PDB entry 1KTL | X-ray diffraction, 3.10 A resolution | chains A and B of the 3 polymer chains in the assembly

# Chain A
Molecule: HLA class I histocompatibility antigen, alpha chain
Source organism: Homo sapiens
Reference sequence: P13747 (HLAE_HUMAN); residues 1-274 here correspond to UniProt positions 22-295 (UniProt number = residue number + 21)
Amino-acid sequence (274 residues; numbered 1 to 274; the number before each row is that of its first residue):
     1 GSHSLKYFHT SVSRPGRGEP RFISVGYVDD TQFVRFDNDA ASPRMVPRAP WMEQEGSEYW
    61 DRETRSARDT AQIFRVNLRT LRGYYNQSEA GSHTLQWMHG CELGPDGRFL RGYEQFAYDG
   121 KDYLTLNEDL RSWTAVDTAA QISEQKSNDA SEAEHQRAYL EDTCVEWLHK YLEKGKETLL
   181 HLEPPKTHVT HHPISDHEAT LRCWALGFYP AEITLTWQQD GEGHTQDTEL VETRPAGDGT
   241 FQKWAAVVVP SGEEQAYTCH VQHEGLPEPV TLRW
Sequence notes: engineered mutation Gly107 (Arg128 in P13747); conflict Ala256 (Arg277 in P13747)
UniProt features mapped onto this chain:
  - binding site (a peptide antigen): Tyr7, Glu63, Ser66, Asn77, Tyr84, Ser143, Lys146, Gln156, Tyr159, Tyr171
  - glycosylation: Asn86 (N-linked (GlcNAc...) asparagine)
Disulfides: Cys101-Cys164, Cys203-Cys259
Reported in the primary citation:
  - conformationally variable residues (loop rearrangement): Glu222 to Glu229
  - mutagenesis - R107G: increased expression

# Chain B
Molecule: Beta-2-microglobulin
Source organism: Homo sapiens
Reference sequence: P01884 (B2MG_HUMAN); residues 2-99 here correspond to UniProt positions 22-119 (UniProt number = residue number + 20)
Amino-acid sequence (100 residues; numbered 1 to 99 plus 1 insertion-coded residue; the number before each row is that of its first residue):
     1 M
    1A I
     2 QRTPKIQVYS RHPAENGKSN FLNCYVSGFH PSDIEVDLLK NGERIEKVEH SDLSFSKDWS
    62 FYLLYYTEFT PTEKDEYACR VNHVTLSQPK IVKWDRDM
Sequence notes: cloning artifact (1)
Disulfides: Cys25-Cys80

# Chain A / chain B interface
Contacting residue pairs (56):
  Phe8(A) - Phe56(B)
  His9(A) - Phe56(B)
  Thr10(A) - Phe56(B)
  Thr10(A) - Phe62(B)
  Val12(A) - Ser33(B)
  Ile23(A) - Leu54(B)  hydrophobic
  Val25(A) - Leu54(B)
  Val25(A) - Ser55(B)
  Tyr27(A) - Ser55(B)
  Tyr27(A) - Tyr63(B)  hydrogen bond
  Gln32(A) - Asp53(B)  hydrogen bond
  Arg35(A) - Asp53(B)  salt bridge
  Arg48(A) - Asp53(B)  salt bridge
  His93(A) - Met1(B)
  Gln96(A) - His31(B)  hydrogen bond
  Gln96(A) - Phe56(B)
  Gln96(A) - Trp60(B)  hydrogen bond (side chain-backbone)
  Gln96(A) - Phe62(B)
  Trp97(A) - Phe56(B)
  Met98(A) - Phe56(B)  hydrophobic
  Met98(A) - Lys58(B)
  Met98(A) - Trp60(B)  hydrophobic
  Gln115(A) - Trp60(B)
  Phe116(A) - Trp60(B)
  Ala117(A) - Trp60(B)
  Asp119(A) - Met1(B)
  Asp119(A) - Ile1A(B)  hydrogen bond (backbone-backbone)
  Gly120(A) - Ile1A(B)
  Gly120(A) - His31(B)
  Lys121(A) - Ile1A(B)
  Asp122(A) - Trp60(B)  hydrogen bond
  His192(A) - Asp98(B)  salt bridge
  Arg202(A) - Asp98(B)  hydrogen bond (side chain-backbone)
  Arg202(A) - Met99(B)
  Trp204(A) - Asp98(B)
  Trp204(A) - Met99(B)  hydrophobic
  Leu206(A) - Pro14(B)  hydrophobic
  Val231(A) - Gln8(B)
  Glu232(A) - Lys6(B)  salt bridge
  Glu232(A) - Gln8(B)  hydrogen bond (backbone-side chain)
  Glu232(A) - Tyr26(B)  hydrogen bond
  Glu232(A) - Ser28(B)  hydrogen bond
  Arg234(A) - Gln8(B)  hydrogen bond
  Arg234(A) - Tyr10(B)
  Arg234(A) - Met99(B)  hydrogen bond (side chain-backbone)
  Pro235(A) - Tyr10(B)  hydrogen bond (backbone-side chain)
  Pro235(A) - Asn24(B)
  Pro235(A) - Tyr26(B)
  Ala236(A) - Arg12(B)
  Ala236(A) - Asn24(B)  hydrogen bond (backbone-side chain)
  Gly237(A) - Arg12(B)  hydrogen bond (backbone-side chain)
  Asp238(A) - Arg12(B)
  Gln242(A) - Tyr10(B)
  Gln242(A) - Ser11(B)  hydrogen bond (side chain-backbone)
  Gln242(A) - Arg12(B)  hydrogen bond (side chain-backbone)
  Trp244(A) - Met99(B)  hydrogen bond (side chain-backbone)
Also at the interface, not in a pair above, chain A (36 interface residues in all): Ser92, Thr94
Also at the interface, not in a pair above, chain B (26 interface residues in all): Ser57, Leu65, Arg97

# Summary
36 residues of chain A face 26 of chain B across their interface; the contacts include 18 hydrogen bonds and 4
salt bridges. Polar pairs include Arg35(A)-Asp53(B), Arg48(A)-Asp53(B) and His192(A)-Asp98(B). UniProt lists
10 peptide antigen-binding residues on chain A. The paper reports that R107G of chain A increases expression;
conformational variability at Glu222(A).
Here chain A is HLA class I histocompatibility antigen, alpha chain and chain B is Beta-2-microglobulin, both
from Homo sapiens. Entry 1KTL (The human non-classical major histocompatibility complex molecule HLA-E) was
determined by X-ray diffraction (same publication as 1KPR).
